1OZ2 - chain A; structure by X-ray diffraction, 1.55 A resolution.

[Chain A]
Molecule: Lethal(3)malignant brain tumor-like protein
From: Homo sapiens
Reference sequence: Q9Y468 (LMBTL_HUMAN); residue numbers follow UniProt; this construct covers 197-527
Amino-acid sequence (331 residues; each row starts with the number of its first residue):
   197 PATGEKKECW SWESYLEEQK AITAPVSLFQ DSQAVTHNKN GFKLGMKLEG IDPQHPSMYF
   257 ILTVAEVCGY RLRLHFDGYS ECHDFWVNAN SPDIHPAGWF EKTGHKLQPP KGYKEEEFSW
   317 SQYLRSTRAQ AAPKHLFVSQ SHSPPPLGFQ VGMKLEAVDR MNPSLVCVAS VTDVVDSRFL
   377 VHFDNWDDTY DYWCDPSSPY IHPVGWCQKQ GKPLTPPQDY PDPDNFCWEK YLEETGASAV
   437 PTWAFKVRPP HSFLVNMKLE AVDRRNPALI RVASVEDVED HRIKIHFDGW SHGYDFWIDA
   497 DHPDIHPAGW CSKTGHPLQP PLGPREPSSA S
Disordered / not traced: 197-203
From the paper describing this entry:
  - contacts within the chain: Trp208-Glu456 (hydrogen bond), Ile218-Lys454 (backbone contact), Ala220-Lys454 (backbone contact), Phe225-Phe449, Phe225-Pro503, Ser253-Asp384 (hydrogen bond), Asp391-Arg444 (hydrogen bond), Arg444-Asp497 (hydrogen bond), Trp206-Pro516
  - binding site for sulfate ion: Arg460, His498
  - conformationally variable residues (order/disorder transition): Gly519 to Ser527
  - interface residues: Asp248, His251, Phe256, His279, Pro523, Ser524, Ser525

[Summary]
The paper reports a binding site for sulfate ion at Arg460 and His498; interface residues Asp248, His251 and
Phe256 among others.
Chain A is Lethal(3)malignant brain tumor-like protein (Homo sapiens); the structure, Crystal structure of
3-mbt repeats of lethal (3) malignant brain tumor (native-II) at 1.55 angstrom, was determined by X-ray
diffraction, deposited together with 1OYX and 1OZ3.
